Entry 2OM7 (electron microscopy, 7.30 A resolution (low resolution: residue-level contacts below are approximate; hydrogen-bond / salt-bridge calls are withheld)); this record covers chains M and K of the 14 polymer chains in the assembly.

[Chain M]
Molecule: p/E-tRNA
Organism: Thermus thermophilus
Sequence (74 nucleotides; each row starts with the number of its first residue; note: 2 numbers in that range are skipped by the numbering (no residue carries them; nothing is unmodelled there)):
     1 UCCGUGAUAA CAAAGC
    18 GGUUAUGUAC CGGAUUUUUA UUCCGGCUA
    48 UXGGGGUUCA AUUCCCCGUC GCGGAGCCA
Modified / non-standard residues: 4SU (4-thiouridine-5'-monophosphate) at position 8, H2U (5,6-dihydrouridine-5'-monophosphate) at position 20, H2U (5,6-dihydrouridine-5'-monophosphate) at position 21, 5MC (5-methylcytidine-5'-monophosphate) at position 49, 5MU (5-methyluridine 5'-monophosphate) at position 54, PSU (pseudouridine-5'-monophosphate) at position 55

[Chain K]
Protein: 50S ribosomal protein L1
Organism: Thermus thermophilus
UniProt: Q5SLP7 (RL1_THET8); residues 0-228 here correspond to UniProt positions 1-229 (UniProt number = residue number + 1)
Chain sequence (229 residues; each row starts with the number of its first residue; numbering starts at 0):
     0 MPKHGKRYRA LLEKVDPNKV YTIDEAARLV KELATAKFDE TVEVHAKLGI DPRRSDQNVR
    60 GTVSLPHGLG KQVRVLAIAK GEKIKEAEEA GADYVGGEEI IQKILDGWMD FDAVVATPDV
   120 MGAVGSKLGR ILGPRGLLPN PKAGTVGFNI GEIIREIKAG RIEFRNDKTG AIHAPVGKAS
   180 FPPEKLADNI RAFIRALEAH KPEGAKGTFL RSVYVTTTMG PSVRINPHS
Unresolved in the structure: 0-17, 28-33, 111-118, 137-138, 225-228

[Chain M / chain K interface]
Pairs across the interface (4; chain M residue first):
  5MU_54(M) with Asp-55(K)
  C62(M) with Arg-52(K)
  C63(M) with Arg-53(K)
  C64(M) with Arg-53(K)
Interface residues without a listed pair, chain K (4 interface residues in all): Ser-54

[Summary]
Chain M and chain K each contribute 4 residues to their interface.
Chain M is p/E-tRNA and chain K is 50S ribosomal protein L1, both from Thermus thermophilus; the structure,
Structural Basis for Interaction of the Ribosome with the Switch Regions of GTP-bound Elongation Factors, was
determined by electron microscopy.
